Entry 9MQG (electron microscopy, 3.30 A resolution); this record covers chains C and D of the 14 polymer chains in the assembly.

# Chain C (and D)
Molecule: Envelope glycoprotein gp120
From: Human immunodeficiency virus 1
Notes: chain D of this document is another copy of the same molecule, construct and numbering; everything in this record applies to it too
Sequence (473 residues; each row starts with the number of its first residue; note: 10 numbers in that range are skipped by the numbering (no residue carries them; nothing is unmodelled there)):
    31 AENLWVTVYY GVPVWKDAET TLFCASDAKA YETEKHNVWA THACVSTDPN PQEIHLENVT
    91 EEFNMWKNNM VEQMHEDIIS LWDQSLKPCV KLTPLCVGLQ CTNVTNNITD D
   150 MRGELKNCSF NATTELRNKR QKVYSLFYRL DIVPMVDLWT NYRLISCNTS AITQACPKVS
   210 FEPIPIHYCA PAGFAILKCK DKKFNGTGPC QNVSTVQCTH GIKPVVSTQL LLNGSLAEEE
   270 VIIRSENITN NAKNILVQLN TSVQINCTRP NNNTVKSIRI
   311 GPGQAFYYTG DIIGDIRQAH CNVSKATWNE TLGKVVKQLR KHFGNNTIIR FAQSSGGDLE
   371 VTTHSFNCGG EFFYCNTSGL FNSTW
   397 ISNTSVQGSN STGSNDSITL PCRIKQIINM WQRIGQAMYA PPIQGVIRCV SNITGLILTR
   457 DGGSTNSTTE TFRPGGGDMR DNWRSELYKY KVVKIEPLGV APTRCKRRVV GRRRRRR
Not modelled in the structure: 31, 57-65, 397-412, 460-462, 505-513
Disulfide bonds: C54-C74, C119-C205, C126-C196, C131-C157, C218-C247, C228-C239, C296-C331, C378-C445, C385-C418
Covalently attached groups: N-acetylglucosamine (NAG) linked to N88, N133, N156, N160, N197, N234, N262, N276, N295, N301, N332, N386, N392, N448
From the paper describing this entry:
  - post-translational modification sites: N160

# Chain C / chain D interface
Pairs across the interface (21):
  P124(C) - R166(D)  hydrogen bond (backbone-side chain)
  C126(C) - E164(D)
  C126(C) - L165(D)
  C126(C) - R166(D)  hydrogen bond (backbone-backbone)
  V127(C) - R166(D)
  V127(C) - N167(D)  hydrogen bond (backbone-side chain)
  N160(C) - R166(D)  hydrogen bond (backbone-side chain)
  A161(C) - R166(D)
  T162(C) - R166(D)
  R169(C) - R166(D)
  M184(C) - L165(D)  hydrophobic
  D186(C) - K168(D)  salt bridge
  R192(C) - E164(D)  salt bridge
  R192(C) - L165(D)
  C196(C) - E164(D)
  C196(C) - P312(D)
  N197(C) - R308(D)  hydrogen bond (backbone-side chain)
  T198(C) - G313(D)  hydrogen bond (backbone-backbone)
  S199(C) - P312(D)
  S199(C) - G313(D)
  A200(C) - P312(D)
Also at the interface, not in a pair above, chain C (17 interface residues in all): T123, G128

# In short
The interface between chain C and chain D involves 17 residues on one side and 8 on the other, with 6 hydrogen
bonds and 2 salt bridges. Polar contacts include D186(C)-K168(D), R192(C)-E164(D) and P124(C)-R166(D).
Covalently linked N-acetylglucosamine: at N88(C), N133(C), N156(C), N160(C), N197(C) and N234(C) and 8 more.
The paper reports a modification site at N160(C).
Both chains are Envelope glycoprotein gp120 (Human immunodeficiency virus 1). Entry 9MQG (RM017 Fab in complex
with Apex-GT6.2 trimer and RM20A3 Fab) was determined by electron microscopy (same publication as 9MPX, 9B8B,
9B8C, 9MPB and 9MPC).
